Entry 6WUA (electron microscopy, 3.20 A resolution); this record covers chains a and n of the 8 polymer chains in the assembly.

Chain a:
Molecule: 16S rRNA
Source organism: Enterococcus faecalis OG1RF
Sequence (1548 nucleotides; numbered 3 to 1550; the number before each row is that of its first residue):
     3 UGAGAGUUUG AUCCUGGCUC AGGACGAACG CUGGCGGCGU GCCUAAUACA UGCAAGUCGA
    63 ACGCUUCUUU CCUCCCGAGU GCUUGCACUC AAUUGGAAAG AGGAGUGGCG GACGGGUGAG
   123 UAACACGUGG GUAACCUACC CAUCAGAGGG GGAUAACACU UGGAAACAGG UGCUAAUACC
   183 GCAUAACAGU UUAUGCCGCA UGGCAUAAGA GUGAAAGGCG CUUUCGGGUG UCGCUGAUGG
   243 AUGGACCCGC GGUGCAUUAG CUAGUUGGUG AGGUAACGGC UCACCAAGGC CACGAUGCAU
   303 AGCCGACCUG AGAGGGUGAU CGGCCACACU GGGACUGAGA CACGGCCCAG ACUCCUACGG
   363 GAGGCAGCAG UAGGGAAUCU UCGGCAAUGG ACGAAAGUCU GACCGAGCAA CGCCGCGUGA
   423 GUGAAGAAGG UUUUCGGAUC GUAAAACUCU GUUGUUAGAG AAGAACAAGG ACGUUAGUAA
   483 CUGAACGUCC CCUGACGGUA UCUAACCAGA AAGCCACGGC UAACUACGUG CCAGCAGCCG
   543 CGGUAAUACG UAGGUGGCAA GCGUUGUCCG GAUUUAUUGG GCGUAAAGCG AGCGCAGGCG
   603 GUUUCUUAAG UCUGAUGUGA AAGCCCCCGG CUCAACCGGG GAGGGUCAUU GGAAACUGGG
   663 AGACUUGAGU GCAGAAGAGG AGAGUGGAAU UCCAUGUGUA GCGGUGAAAU GCGUAGAUAU
   723 AUGGAGGAAC ACCAGUGGCG AAGGCGGCUC UCUGGUCUGU AACUGACGCU GAGGCUCGAA
   783 AGCGUGGGGA GCAAACAGGA UUAGAUACCC UGGUAGUCCA CGCCGUAAAC GAUGAGUGCU
   843 AAGUGUUGGA GGGUUUCCGC CCUUCAGUGC UGCAGCAAAC GCAUUAAGCA CUCCGCCUGG
   903 GGAGUACGAC CGCAAGGUUG AAACUCAAAG GAAUUGACGG GGGCCCGCAC AAGCGGUGGA
   963 GCAUGUGGUU UAAUUCGAAG CAACGCGAAG AACCUUACCA GGUCUUGACA UCCUUUGACC
  1023 ACUCUAGAGA UAGAGCUUUC CCUUCGGGGA CAAAGUGACA GGUGGUGCAU GGUUGUCGUC
  1083 AGCUCGUGUC GUGAGAUGUU GGGUUAAGUC CCGCAACGAG CGCAACCCUU AUUGUUAGUU
  1143 GCCAUCAUUU AGUUGGGCAC UCUAGCGAGA CUGCCGGUGA CAAACCGGAG GAAGGUGGGG
  1203 AUGACGUCAA AUCAUCAUGC CCCUUAUGAC CUGGGCUACA CACGUGCUAC AAUGGGAAGU
  1263 ACAACGAGUC GCUAGACCGC GAGGUCAUGC AAAUCUCUUA AAGCUUCUCU CAGUUCGGAU
  1323 UGCAGGCUGC AACUCGCCUG CAUGAAGCCG GAAUCGCUAG UAAUCGCGGA UCAGCACGCC
  1383 GCGGUGAAUA CGUUCCCGGG CCUUGUACAC ACCGCCCGUC ACACCACGAG AGUUUGUAAC
  1443 ACCCGAAGUC GGUGAGGUAA CCUUUUUGGA GCCAGCCGCC UAAGGUGGGA UAGAUGAUUG
  1503 GGGUGAAGUC GUAACAAGGU AGCCGUAUCG GAAGGUGCGG CUGGAUCA
Disordered / not traced: 3-949, 1081-1124, 1396-1550

Chain n:
Molecule: 30S ribosomal protein S14 type Z
Source organism: Enterococcus faecalis OG1RF
UniProt: A0A1B4XKT0 (A0A1B4XKT0_ENTFL); numbering as in UniProt (aligned over 2-61)
Chain sequence (60 residues; each row starts with the number of its first residue):
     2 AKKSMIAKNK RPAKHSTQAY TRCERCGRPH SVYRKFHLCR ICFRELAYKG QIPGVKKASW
Ion coordination: Zn2+: Cys-24, Cys-27, Cys-40, Cys-43

Interface between chain a and chain n:
Pairs across the interface - 63 pairs, chain a then chain n:
  G989(a) / Arg-29(n)  sugar contact
  G989(a) / Arg-41(n)  hydrogen bond to the phosphate
  A990(a) / Arg-29(n)  salt bridge to the phosphate
  A990(a) / His-31(n)  hydrogen bond to the sugar
  A990(a) / Ser-32(n)  hydrogen bond to the phosphate
  A990(a) / Arg-41(n)  salt bridge to the phosphate
  A991(a) / Ser-32(n)  sugar contact
  G992(a) / His-31(n)  salt bridge to the phosphate
  G992(a) / Ser-32(n)  hydrogen bond to the phosphate
  C995(a) / Thr-18(n)  hydrogen bond to the base
  C995(a) / Gln-19(n)  hydrogen bond to the base
  C996(a) / Gln-19(n)  hydrogen bond to the sugar
  C996(a) / Tyr-21(n)  sugar contact
  U997(a) / Met-6(n)  phosphate contact
  U997(a) / Lys-9(n)  salt bridge to the phosphate
  U997(a) / Tyr-21(n)  sugar contact
  U998(a) / Met-6(n)  sugar contact
  U998(a) / Arg-23(n)  salt bridge to the phosphate
  A999(a) / Met-6(n)  phosphate contact
  A1010(a) / Ser-5(n)  base contact
  A1010(a) / Ala-8(n)  sugar contact
  C1011(a) / Lys-4(n)  base contact
  G1031(a) / Lys-15(n)  hydrogen bond to the sugar
  G1063(a) / Lys-4(n)  salt bridge to the phosphate
  G1064(a) / Ala-2(n)  phosphate contact
  G1064(a) / Lys-4(n)  hydrogen bond to the phosphate
  U1065(a) / Ala-2(n)  hydrogen bond to the sugar
  U1065(a) / Lys-3(n)  phosphate contact
  U1075(a) / Arg-45(n)  hydrogen bond to the phosphate
  U1076(a) / Arg-45(n)  salt bridge to the phosphate
  C1130(a) / Ser-60(n)  hydrogen bond to the sugar
  C1130(a) / Trp-61(n)  base contact
  U1131(a) / Trp-61(n)  sugar contact
  G1201(a) / Trp-61(n)  hydrogen bond to the base
  G1202(a) / Ser-60(n)  hydrogen bond to the base
  G1202(a) / Trp-61(n)  sugar contact
  A1203(a) / Lys-58(n)  hydrogen bond to the phosphate
  A1203(a) / Ser-60(n)  sugar contact
  U1204(a) / Lys-58(n)  salt bridge to the phosphate
  U1217(a) / Cys-27(n)  sugar contact
  U1217(a) / Arg-29(n)  sugar contact
  C1218(a) / Lys-3(n)  phosphate contact
  A1219(a) / Lys-3(n)  salt bridge to the phosphate
  A1231(a) / Ala-2(n)  phosphate contact
  A1231(a) / Ser-5(n)  hydrogen bond to the phosphate
  C1232(a) / Ser-5(n)  phosphate contact
  C1232(a) / Lys-9(n)  salt bridge to the phosphate
  C1233(a) / Lys-9(n)  salt bridge to the phosphate
  C1233(a) / Lys-15(n)  phosphate contact
  U1234(a) / Lys-15(n)  salt bridge to the phosphate
  G1331(a) / Ser-17(n)  phosphate contact
  G1331(a) / Thr-18(n)  sugar contact
  C1332(a) / His-16(n)  stacking on the base
  C1332(a) / Ser-17(n)  hydrogen bond to the phosphate
  A1333(a) / Thr-18(n)  base contact
  A1372(a) / Tyr-34(n)  sugar contact
  U1373(a) / Val-33(n)  sugar contact
  U1373(a) / Arg-35(n)  salt bridge to the phosphate
  C1374(a) / Thr-22(n)  phosphate contact
  C1374(a) / Arg-35(n)  salt bridge to the phosphate
  A1375(a) / Thr-18(n)  base contact
  A1375(a) / Arg-35(n)  salt bridge to the phosphate
  C1384(a) / Trp-61(n)  hydrogen bond to the phosphate
Other interface residues (no listed pair), chain a (41 interface residues in all): A993, G1270, G1383
Other interface residues (no listed pair), chain n (31 interface residues in all): Arg-12, Pro-30, Lys-36, Ile-42

Overview:
41 residues of chain a face 31 of chain n across their interface, with 18 hydrogen bonds, 15 salt bridges and
1 aromatic stacking contact. Polar contacts include C995(a)/Thr-18(n), C995(a)/Gln-19(n) and
G1201(a)/Trp-61(n). The Zn2+ site is built by Cys-24(n), Cys-27(n), Cys-40(n) and Cys-43(n).
Here chain a is 16S rRNA and chain n is 30S ribosomal protein S14 type Z, both from Enterococcus faecalis
OG1RF. Entry 6WUA (30S subunit (head) of 70S Ribosome Enterococcus faecalis MultiBody refinement) was
determined by electron microscopy together with 6WUB from the same study.
